Entry 2P59 (X-ray diffraction, 2.90 A resolution); this record covers chains A and C.

== Chain A ==
Name: NS3
From: Hepatitis C virus
Notes: fragment: HCV NS3.4A protease domain
UniProt: A1Z093 (A1Z093_9HEPC); residues 27-207 here correspond to UniProt positions 1-181 (UniProt number = residue number - 26)
Amino-acid sequence (181 residues; each row starts with the number of its first residue):
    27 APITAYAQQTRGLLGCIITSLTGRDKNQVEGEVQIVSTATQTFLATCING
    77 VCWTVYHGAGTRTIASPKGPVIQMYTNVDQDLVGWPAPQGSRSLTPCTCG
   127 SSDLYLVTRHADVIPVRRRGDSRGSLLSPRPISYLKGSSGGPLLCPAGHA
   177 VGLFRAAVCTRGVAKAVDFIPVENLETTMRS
Not modelled in the structure: 27-54, 206-207
Construct notes: conflict Glu-202 (Gly176 in A1Z093)

== Chain C ==
Name: peptide
Amino-acid sequence (21 residues; numbered 20 to 40; the number before each row is that of its first residue):
    20 KGSVVIVGRIVLSGKPAIIPA
Not modelled in the structure: 20, 37-40

== Chain A / chain C interface ==
Contacting residue pairs (39; chain A residue first):
  Val-55(A) with Arg-28(C), hydrogen bond (backbone-side chain); Lys-34(C); Pro-35(C); Ala-36(C), hydrophobic
  Glu-56(A) with Val-30(C)
  Gly-57(A) with Ile-29(C)
  Glu-58(A) with Ile-29(C), hydrogen bond (backbone-backbone); Val-30(C); Leu-31(C), hydrogen bond (side chain-backbone)
  Val-59(A) with Arg-28(C); Ile-29(C), hydrogen bond (backbone-backbone)
  Gln-60(A) with Gly-27(C)
  Ile-61(A) with Ile-25(C); Val-26(C), hydrogen bond (backbone-backbone); Gly-27(C), hydrogen bond (backbone-backbone)
  Val-62(A) with Val-23(C), hydrophobic; Val-24(C)
  Ser-63(A) with Val-23(C); Val-24(C), hydrogen bond (backbone-backbone); Val-26(C)
  Arg-88(A) with Gly-21(C); Ser-22(C); Val-23(C)
  Thr-89(A) with Ser-22(C), hydrogen bond (backbone-side chain); Val-23(C), hydrogen bond (backbone-backbone)
  Ile-90(A) with Ser-22(C); Val-23(C); Ile-25(C), hydrophobic
  Ala-91(A) with Ser-22(C); Val-23(C), hydrogen bond (backbone-backbone); Val-24(C), hydrophobic
  Trp-111(A) with Val-23(C), hydrophobic
  Pro-114(A) with Ile-25(C), hydrophobic
  Gly-116(A) with Arg-28(C), hydrogen bond (backbone-side chain)
  Arg-118(A) with Ser-32(C), hydrogen bond
  Leu-120(A) with Leu-31(C), hydrophobic
  Val-133(A) with Leu-31(C), hydrophobic
  Thr-134(A) with Ile-29(C)
  Ala-137(A) with Ile-29(C)
Interface residues without a listed pair, chain A (27 interface residues in all): Thr-64, Phe-69, Ala-85, Pro-96, Arg-135, Leu-170

== Summary ==
27 residues of chain A face 15 of chain C across their interface, with 12 hydrogen bonds. Polar contacts
include Val-55(A)/Arg-28(C), Glu-58(A)/Leu-31(C) and Thr-89(A)/Ser-22(C).
Here chain A is NS3 (Hepatitis C virus) and chain C is peptide. Entry 2P59 (Crystal Structure of Hepatitis C
Virus NS3.4A protease) was determined by X-ray diffraction.
